PDB entry 1R2C | X-ray diffraction, 2.86 A resolution | chains C and L of the 4 polymer chains in the assembly

[Chain C]
Name: Photosynthetic reaction center cytochrome C subunit precursor
From: Blastochloris viridis
UniProtKB: P06009 (RCEL_RHOVI); residues 1-336 here correspond to UniProt positions 21-356 (UniProt number = residue number + 20)
Chain sequence (336 residues; each row starts with the number of its first residue):
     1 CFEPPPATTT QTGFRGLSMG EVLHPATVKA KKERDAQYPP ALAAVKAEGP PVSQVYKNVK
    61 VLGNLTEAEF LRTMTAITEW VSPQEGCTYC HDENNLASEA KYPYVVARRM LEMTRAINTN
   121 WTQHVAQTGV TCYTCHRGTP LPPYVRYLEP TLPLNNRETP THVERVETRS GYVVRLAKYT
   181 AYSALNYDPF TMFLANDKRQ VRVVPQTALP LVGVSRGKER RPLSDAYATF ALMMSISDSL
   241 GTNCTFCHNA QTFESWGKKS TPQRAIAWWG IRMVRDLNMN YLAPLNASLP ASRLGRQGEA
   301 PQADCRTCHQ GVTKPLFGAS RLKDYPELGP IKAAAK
Unresolved in the structure: 333-336
Covalently attached groups: heme (HEM) linked to C87, C90, C132, C135, C244, C247, C305, C308
Bound ions: heme Fe (4 sites), coordinated by M74, H91, M110, H124, H136, M233, H248, H309
Ligand contacts:
  - heme (HEM), molecule 1: Y56, K57, N58, V59, K60, V61, L62, F70, L71, M74, T75, I77, T78, S82, G86, H91, L96, A97, P103, Y104, A107, R108, L111
  - heme (HEM), molecule 2: I77, V81, Y89, Y102, P103, V106, A107, M110, L111, M113, T114, I117, V130, T131, H136, P140, L141, P142, V145, L277, L282, L289, R293, P301, Q302, A303, T307, L328
  - heme (HEM), molecule 3: I117, H124, V125, T128, G129, V130, T134, L194, I236, L240, F246, Q263, I266, A267, G270, I271, M273, V274, L277, D304, H309, T313, K314, P315, G318
  - heme (HEM), molecule 4: Q200, V201, R202, V203, V204, T229, F230, M233, M234, I236, S237, L240, T242, N243, F246, H248, F253, E254, W256, Q263, R264, A267, W268, I271, R272

[Chain L]
Name: Reaction center protein L chain
From: Blastochloris viridis
UniProtKB: P07173 (CYCR_RHOVI); residue numbers follow UniProt; this construct covers 1-273
Chain sequence (273 residues; row label = number of the first residue in the row):
     1 ALLSFERKYR VRGGTLIGGD LFDFWVGPYF VGFFGVSAIF FIFLGVSLIG YAASQGPTWD
    61 PFAISINPPD LKYGLGAAPL LEGGFWQAIT VCALGAFISW MLREVEISRK LGIGWHVPLA
   121 FCVPIFMFCV LQVFRPLLLG SWGHAFPYGI LSHLDWVNNF GYQYLNWHYN PGHMSSVSFL
   181 FVNAMALGLH GGLILSVANP GDGDKVKTAE HENQYFRDVV GYSIGALSIH RLGLFLASNI
   241 FLTGAFGTIA SGPFWTRGWP EWWGWWLDIP FWS
Bound ions: bacteriochlorophyll b Mg site 1 near H153 (its only coordinating residue here); bacteriochlorophyll b Mg site 2 near H173 (its only coordinating residue here); Fe2+: H190, H230 (shared with 3 residues of chain M)
Ligand contacts:
  - bacteriochlorophyll b (BCB), molecule 1: V46, I49, F97, F128, L131, F146, I150, L151, H153, L154, W156, V157
  - bacteriochlorophyll b (BCB), molecule 2: F97, F121, P124, I125, M127, F128, L131, V157, N158, F160, G161, Y162, W167, H168, G172, H173, S176, V177, L180, F181, I240, F241, G244, G247, T248
  - bacteriochlorophyll b (BCB), molecule 3: V157, Y162, H168, F181
  - bacteriochlorophyll b (BCB), molecule 4: H168, H173, M174, V177, S178, F181, V182, M185, V220
  - bacteriopheophytin b (BPB), molecule 1: F41, I42, G45, I49, I89, C92, A93, A96, F97, W100, E104, V117, A120, F121, V123, P124, F128, F146, Y148, G149, I150, H153, A237, S238, F241
  - bacteriopheophytin b (BPB), molecule 2: F181, A184, M185, L189, F216, V219, V220
  - menaquinone-7 (MQ7): V26, Y29, V31, G35, I39, I42, W100, R103
  - ubiquinone-2 (UQ2): V182, M185, L189, H190, L193, I194, E212, N213, F216, V220, Y222, S223, I224, G225, A226, I229, L232, L236
Curated features (UniProtKB/Swiss-Prot):
  - binding site (heme): H144

[Chain C / chain L interface]
Residue-residue contacts - 77 pairs, chain C then chain L:
  C1(C) - W262(L)  hydrogen bond (backbone-side chain)
  C1(C) - W265(L)  hydrophobic
  F2(C) - A250(L)  hydrophobic
  F2(C) - F254(L)
  F2(C) - W262(L)
  E3(C) - P253(L)
  E3(C) - F254(L)  hydrogen bond (backbone-backbone)
  E3(C) - W255(L)
  E3(C) - T256(L)  hydrogen bond
  E3(C) - R257(L)  salt bridge
  P4(C) - P253(L)
  P5(C) - P253(L)
  P5(C) - F254(L)
  A7(C) - G252(L)
  A7(C) - T256(L)
  T9(C) - L71(L)
  T9(C) - H144(L)  hydrogen bond
  T10(C) - L71(L)
  Q11(C) - D70(L)  hydrogen bond
  Q11(C) - L71(L)  hydrogen bond (side chain-backbone)
  F14(C) - N67(L)
  R15(C) - N67(L)  hydrogen bond (backbone-side chain)
  R15(C) - P68(L)  hydrogen bond (side chain-backbone)
  R15(C) - P69(L)
  R15(C) - D70(L)
  R15(C) - L81(L)  hydrogen bond (side chain-backbone)
  R15(C) - E82(L)
  R15(C) - G83(L)
  G16(C) - N67(L)
  G16(C) - P68(L)
  G16(C) - P147(L)
  G16(C) - W156(L)
  L17(C) - D155(L)
  L17(C) - W156(L)
  L17(C) - N159(L)  hydrogen bond (backbone-side chain)
  S18(C) - W156(L)
  S18(C) - N159(L)
  S18(C) - F160(L)
  S18(C) - Q163(L)  hydrogen bond
  M19(C) - N159(L)
  M19(C) - Q163(L)
  G20(C) - Q163(L)  hydrogen bond (backbone-side chain)
  V22(C) - Y164(L)
  V22(C) - T256(L)
  H24(C) - T256(L)
  T27(C) - R257(L)
  T161(C) - S273(L)  hydrogen bond (side chain-backbone)
  V163(C) - S273(L)
  K178(C) - D268(L)  salt bridge
  A181(C) - L165(L)  hydrophobic
  A181(C) - P260(L)
  A181(C) - E261(L)
  Y182(C) - Y169(L)
  Y182(C) - P260(L)
  Y182(C) - E261(L)
  Y182(C) - G264(L)
  Y182(C) - D268(L)  hydrogen bond
  S183(C) - Y169(L)
  A184(C) - Y169(L)  hydrogen bond (backbone-side chain)
  F230(C) - L165(L)
  F230(C) - N166(L)
  M234(C) - L165(L)  hydrophobic
  S237(C) - L165(L)
  T242(C) - L165(L)
  N243(C) - Y162(L)
  N243(C) - Q163(L)
  N243(C) - L165(L)
  C244(C) - Y162(L)  hydrogen bond (side chain-backbone)
  T245(C) - N159(L)
  T245(C) - Q163(L)
  N249(C) - N159(L)  hydrogen bond
  A250(C) - N158(L)  hydrogen bond (backbone-side chain)
  A250(C) - N159(L)  hydrogen bond (backbone-side chain)
  A250(C) - Y162(L)  hydrophobic
  Q251(C) - D155(L)  hydrogen bond
  Q251(C) - N158(L)
  F253(C) - Y162(L)
Interface residues without a listed pair, chain C (42 interface residues in all): L23, E164, V174, D238, H248
Interface residues without a listed pair, chain L (39 interface residues in all): L139, G143, W259, L267

[In short]
42 residues of chain C face 39 of chain L across their interface; the contacts include 20 hydrogen bonds and 2
salt bridges. Polar contacts include E3(C)-R257(L), K178(C)-D268(L) and C1(C)-W262(L). Chain L binds 4 copies
of bacteriochlorophyll b, bacteriopheophytin b, ubiquinone-2 and menaquinone-7.
Chain C is Photosynthetic reaction center cytochrome C subunit precursor and chain L is Reaction center
protein L chain, both from Blastochloris viridis; the structure, Photosynthetic reaction center blastochloris
viridis (atcc), was determined by X-ray diffraction.
